Entry 8ZWA (electron microscopy, 3.48 A resolution); this record covers chains A and C of the 3 polymer chains in the assembly.

== Chain A ==
Name: Disease resistance protein ADR1
From: Arabidopsis thaliana
UniProt: Q9FW44 (ADR1_ARATH); residues 1-787 here = UniProt positions 1-787
Sequence (787 residues; numbered 1 to 787; the number before each row is that of its first residue):
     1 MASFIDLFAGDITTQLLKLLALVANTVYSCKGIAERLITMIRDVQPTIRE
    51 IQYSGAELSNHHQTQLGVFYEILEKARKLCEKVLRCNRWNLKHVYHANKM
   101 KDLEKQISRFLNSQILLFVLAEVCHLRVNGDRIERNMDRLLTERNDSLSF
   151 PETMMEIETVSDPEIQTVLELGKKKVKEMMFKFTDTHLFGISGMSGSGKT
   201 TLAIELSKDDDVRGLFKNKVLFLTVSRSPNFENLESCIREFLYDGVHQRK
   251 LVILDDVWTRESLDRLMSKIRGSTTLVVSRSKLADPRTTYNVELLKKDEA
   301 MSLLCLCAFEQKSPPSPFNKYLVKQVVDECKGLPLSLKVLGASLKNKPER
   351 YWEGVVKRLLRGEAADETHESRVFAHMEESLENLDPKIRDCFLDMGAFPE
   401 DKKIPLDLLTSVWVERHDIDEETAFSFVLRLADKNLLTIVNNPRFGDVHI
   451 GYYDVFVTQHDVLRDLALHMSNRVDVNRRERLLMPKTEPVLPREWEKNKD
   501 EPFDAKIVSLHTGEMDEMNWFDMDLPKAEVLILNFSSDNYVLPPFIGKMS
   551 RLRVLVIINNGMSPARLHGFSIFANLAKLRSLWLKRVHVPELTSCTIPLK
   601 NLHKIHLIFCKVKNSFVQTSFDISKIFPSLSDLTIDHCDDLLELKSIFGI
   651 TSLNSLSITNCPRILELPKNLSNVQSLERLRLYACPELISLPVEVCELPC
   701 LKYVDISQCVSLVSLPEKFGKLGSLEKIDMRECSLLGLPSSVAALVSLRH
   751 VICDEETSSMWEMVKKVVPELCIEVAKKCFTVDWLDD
Not modelled in the structure: 1-373
Curated features (UniProtKB/Swiss-Prot):
  - binding site (ATP): Gly193 to Thr200

== Chain C ==
Name: PAD4
From: Arabidopsis thaliana
UniProt: A0A178V847 (A0A178V847_ARATH); numbering as in UniProt (aligned over 1-541)
Sequence (541 residues; row label = number of the first residue in the row):
     1 MDDCRFETSELQASVMISTPLFTDSWSSCNTANCNGSIKIHDIAGITYVA
    51 IPAVSMIQLGNLVGLPVTGDVLFPGLSSDEPLPMVDAAILKLFLQLKIKE
   101 GLELELLGKKLVVITGHSTGGALAAFTALWLLSQSSPPSFRVFCITFGSP
   151 LLGNQSLSTSISRSRLAHNFCHVVSIHDLVPRSSNEQFWPFGTYLFCSDK
   201 GGVCLDNAGSVRLMFNILNTTATQNTEEHQRYGHYVFTLSHMFLKSRSFL
   251 GGSIPDNSYQAGVALAVEALGFSNDDTSGVLVKECIETATRIVRAPILRS
   301 AELANELASVLPARLEIQWYKDRCDASEEQLGYYDFFKRYSLKRDFKVNM
   351 SRIRLAKFWDTVIKMVETNELPFDFHLGKKWIYASQFYQLLAEPLDIANF
   401 YKNRDIKTGGHYLEGNRPKRYEVIDKWQKGVKVPEECVRSRYASTTQDTC
   451 FWAKLEQAKEWLDEARKESSDPQRRSLLREKIVPFESYANTLVTKKEVSL
   501 DVKAKNSSYSVWEANLKEFKCKMGYENEIEMVVDESDAMET
Not modelled in the structure: 1-4, 62-66, 528-541
Small-molecule neighbours: RIA (2'-O-[(5'-phospho)ribosyl]adenosine-5'-monophosphate): Leu311, Arg314, Gly378, Lys379, Lys380, Tyr383, Gln386, Phe387

== Chain A / chain C interface ==
Pairs across the interface - 25 pairs, chain A then chain C:
  Met562(A) with Ser341(C)
  Phe609(A) with Ser341(C); Phe346(C), hydrophobic
  His637(A) with Lys343(C); Phe346(C)
  Asp639(A) with Tyr340(C), hydrogen bond
  Ala684(A) with Met350(C), hydrophobic
  Cys685(A) with Met350(C)
  Pro686(A) with Met350(C); Ile353(C), hydrophobic
  Gln708(A) with Met350(C)
  Val710(A) with Ile353(C), hydrophobic; Arg354(C)
  Ser711(A) with Lys357(C), hydrogen bond
  Trp784(A) with Glu316(C); Tyr320(C), hydrophobic; Arg344(C); Lys347(C); Val348(C)
  Leu785(A) with Trp319(C), hydrophobic; Tyr320(C), hydrophobic; Arg323(C); Arg344(C), hydrogen bond (backbone-side chain)
  Asp786(A) with Arg323(C)
  Asp787(A) with Arg344(C)
Other interface residues (no listed pair), chain A (17 interface residues in all): Asp640, Asn660, Pro662
Other interface residues (no listed pair), chain C (18 interface residues in all): Glu329, Leu342, Asn349

== Overview ==
17 residues of chain A and 18 residues of chain C are in contact; the contacts include 3 hydrogen bonds. Polar
pairs include Asp639(A)-Tyr340(C), Ser711(A)-Lys357(C) and Leu785(A)-Arg344(C). Ligands of chain C: compound
RIA. UniProt lists 8 ATP-binding residues on chain A.
Here chain A is Disease resistance protein ADR1 and chain C is PAD4, both from Arabidopsis thaliana. Entry
8ZWA (HopBY induced At EDS1-PAD4-ADR1 heterotrimer) was determined by electron microscopy, deposited together
with 8ZW9.
